Entry 8HPR (electron microscopy, 3.75 A resolution); this record covers chains C and D of the 5 polymer chains in the assembly.

Chain C (and D):
Molecule: ABC transporter, ATP-binding protein SugC
Organism: Mycolicibacterium smegmatis MC2 155
Notes: chain D of this document is another copy of the same molecule, construct and numbering; everything in this record applies to it too
UniProtKB: A0R2C0 (A0R2C0_MYCS2); residue numbers follow UniProt; this construct covers 1-406
Amino-acid sequence (406 residues; row label = number of the first residue in the row):
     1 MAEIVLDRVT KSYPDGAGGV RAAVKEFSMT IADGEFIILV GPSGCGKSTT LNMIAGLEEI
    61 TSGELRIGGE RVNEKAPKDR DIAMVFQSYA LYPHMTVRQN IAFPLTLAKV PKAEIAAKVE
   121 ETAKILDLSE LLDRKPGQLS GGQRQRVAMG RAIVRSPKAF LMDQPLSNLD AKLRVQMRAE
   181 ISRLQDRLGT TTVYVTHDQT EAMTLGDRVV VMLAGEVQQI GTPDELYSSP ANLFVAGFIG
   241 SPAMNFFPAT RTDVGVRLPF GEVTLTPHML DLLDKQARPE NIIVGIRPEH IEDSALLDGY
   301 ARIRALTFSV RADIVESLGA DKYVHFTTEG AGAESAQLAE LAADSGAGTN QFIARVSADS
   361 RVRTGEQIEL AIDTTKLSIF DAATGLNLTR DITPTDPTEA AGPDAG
Disordered / not traced: 1, 16-19, 329-351, 392-406 (chain D: 1, 16-19, 328-351, 392-406)
Sequence notes: engineered mutation Gln164 (Glu in A0R2C0)
Ion coordination: Mg2+: Ser48, Gln87 (together with ATP)
Ligand contacts:
  - ATP (adenosine-5'-triphosphate), molecule 1: Tyr13, Ala23, Pro42, Ser43, Gly44, Cys45, Gly46, Lys47, Ser48, Thr49, Gln87, Gln164, His197
  - ATP, molecule 2: Gly137, Gln138, Leu139, Ser140, Gly141, Gly142, Gln143

Interface between chain C and chain D:
Residue-residue contacts (27):
  Pro42(C) - Asp170(D)
  Ser43(C) - Asp170(D)  hydrogen bond
  Ser43(C) - Leu173(D)
  Gly44(C) - Gln143(D)
  Gln87(C) - Ser140(D)
  Gln87(C) - Gly141(D)
  Ser140(C) - Gln87(D)
  Gly141(C) - Gln87(D)  hydrogen bond (backbone-side chain)
  Arg146(C) - Ser43(D)  hydrogen bond
  Gln164(C) - Asn168(D)  hydrogen bond
  Asn168(C) - Gln87(D)  hydrogen bond
  Asn168(C) - His197(D)
  Leu169(C) - Ser43(D)
  Leu169(C) - His197(D)
  Asp170(C) - Pro42(D)
  Asp170(C) - Ser43(D)  hydrogen bond
  Asp170(C) - His197(D)
  His197(C) - Asn168(D)  hydrogen bond (side chain-backbone)
  His197(C) - Leu169(D)
  His197(C) - Asp170(D)
  His197(C) - Ala171(D)
  Tyr227(C) - Gly319(D)
  Glu289(C) - Ala320(D)
  Glu316(C) - Thr204(D)
  Gly319(C) - Tyr227(D)
  Ala320(C) - Glu289(D)
  Ala320(C) - Arg355(D)
Other interface residues (no listed pair), chain C (23 interface residues in all): Gly41, Arg134, Gly142, Leu318, Asp321, Arg355
Other interface residues (no listed pair), chain D (25 interface residues in all): Asp15, Gly41, Gly142, Gln164, Ser167, Phe238, Asp321

In short:
23 residues of chain C and 25 residues of chain D are in contact, with 7 hydrogen bonds. Polar contacts
include Ser43(C)-Asp170(D), Gly141(C)-Gln87(D) and Arg146(C)-Ser43(D). Chain C binds ATP. The Mg2+ site is
built by Ser48(C) and Gln87(C).
Both chains are ABC transporter, ATP-binding protein SugC (Mycolicibacterium smegmatis MC2 155). Entry 8HPR
(LpqY-SugABC in state 4) was determined by electron microscopy together with 8HPL, 8HPM, 8HPN and 8HPS from
the same study.
